Entry 4WO0 (X-ray diffraction, 1.34 A resolution); this record covers chains A and B.

== Chain A (and B) ==
Name: Transthyretin
From: Homo sapiens
Notes: chain B of this document is another copy of the same molecule, construct and numbering; everything in this record applies to it too
UniProtKB: P02766 (TTHY_HUMAN); residues 1-127 here correspond to UniProt positions 21-147 (UniProt number = residue number + 20)
Amino-acid sequence (127 residues; each row starts with the number of its first residue):
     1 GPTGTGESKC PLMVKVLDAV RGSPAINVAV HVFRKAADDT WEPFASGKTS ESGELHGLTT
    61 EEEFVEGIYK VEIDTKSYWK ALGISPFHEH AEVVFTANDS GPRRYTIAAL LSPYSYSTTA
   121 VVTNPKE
Unresolved in the structure: 1-9, 125-127
Residues lining bound ligands: Apigenin (AGI; 5,7-dihydroxy-2-(4-hydroxyphenyl)-4H-chromen-4-one): Lys15, Leu17, Ala108, Ala109, Leu110, Ser117, Thr118, Thr119
UniProt features mapped onto this chain:
  - binding site (L-thyroxine): Lys15, Glu54, Ser117
  - modified residue: Cys10 (Sulfocysteine), Glu42 (4-carboxyglutamate), Ser52 (Phosphoserine)
  - glycosylation: Asn98 (N-linked (GlcNAc...) asparagine)

== How chain A and chain B interact ==
Pairs across the interface - 41 pairs, chain A then chain B:
  Phe87(A) - Phe95(B)  hydrophobic
  Phe87(A) - Thr96(B)
  Phe87(A) - Tyr105(B)  hydrophobic
  Phe87(A) - Ile107(B)  hydrophobic
  Phe87(A) - Ala120(B)  hydrophobic
  Phe87(A) - Val122(B)  hydrophobic
  His88(A) - Val93(B)
  His88(A) - Val94(B)
  Glu89(A) - Ile68(B)
  Glu89(A) - Val94(B)  hydrogen bond (backbone-backbone)
  Glu89(A) - Thr96(B)  hydrogen bond
  His90(A) - Val94(B)
  Glu92(A) - Glu92(B)
  Glu92(A) - Val94(B)
  Glu92(A) - Tyr116(B)  hydrogen bond (backbone-side chain)
  Val93(A) - His88(B)
  Val94(A) - His88(B)
  Val94(A) - Glu89(B)  hydrogen bond (backbone-backbone)
  Val94(A) - His90(B)
  Val94(A) - Glu92(B)
  Phe95(A) - Phe87(B)  hydrophobic
  Thr96(A) - Glu89(B)  hydrogen bond
  Tyr105(A) - Phe87(B)  hydrophobic
  Ile107(A) - Phe87(B)  hydrophobic
  Tyr114(A) - Thr119(B)  hydrogen bond (backbone-side chain)
  Tyr114(A) - Ala120(B)  hydrogen bond (backbone-backbone)
  Ser115(A) - Thr118(B)  hydrogen bond (side chain-backbone)
  Ser115(A) - Thr119(B)  hydrogen bond
  Tyr116(A) - Glu92(B)  hydrogen bond (side chain-backbone)
  Tyr116(A) - Ser117(B)
  Tyr116(A) - Thr118(B)  hydrogen bond (backbone-backbone)
  Ser117(A) - Tyr116(B)
  Ser117(A) - Ser117(B)  hydrogen bond
  Thr118(A) - Ser115(B)  hydrogen bond (backbone-side chain)
  Thr118(A) - Tyr116(B)  hydrogen bond (backbone-backbone)
  Thr119(A) - Tyr114(B)  hydrogen bond (side chain-backbone)
  Thr119(A) - Ser115(B)
  Ala120(A) - Phe87(B)  hydrophobic
  Ala120(A) - Tyr114(B)  hydrogen bond (backbone-backbone)
  Val122(A) - Phe87(B)  hydrophobic
  Val122(A) - Tyr114(B)  hydrophobic
Other interface residues (no listed pair), chain A (22 interface residues in all): Ile68, Lys70, Lys76
Other interface residues (no listed pair), chain B (22 interface residues in all): Lys70, Lys76

== In short ==
The chain A/chain B interface involves 22 residues from each chain; the contacts include 16 hydrogen bonds.
Polar contacts include Glu89(A)-Thr96(B), Glu92(A)-Tyr116(B) and Tyr114(A)-Thr119(B). Bound to chain A:
Apigenin. From UniProt: 3 L-thyroxine-binding residues on chain A.
Both chains are Transthyretin (Homo sapiens). Entry 4WO0 (Crystal structure of transthyretin in complex with
apigenin) was determined by X-ray diffraction, deposited together with 4WNJ and 4WNS.
